7RYR - chains A and B of the 4 polymer chains in the assembly; structure by electron microscopy, 3.60 A resolution.

Chain A (and B):
Molecule: SthK
Organism: Spirochaeta thermophila
Notes: chain B of this document is another copy of the same molecule, construct and numbering; everything in this record applies to it too
UniProtKB: G0GA88 (G0GA88_SPITZ); residues 1-420 here = UniProt positions 1-420
Chain sequence (456 residues; row label = number of the first residue in the row; numbers below 1 keep their minus sign (Met-18 is residue -18)):
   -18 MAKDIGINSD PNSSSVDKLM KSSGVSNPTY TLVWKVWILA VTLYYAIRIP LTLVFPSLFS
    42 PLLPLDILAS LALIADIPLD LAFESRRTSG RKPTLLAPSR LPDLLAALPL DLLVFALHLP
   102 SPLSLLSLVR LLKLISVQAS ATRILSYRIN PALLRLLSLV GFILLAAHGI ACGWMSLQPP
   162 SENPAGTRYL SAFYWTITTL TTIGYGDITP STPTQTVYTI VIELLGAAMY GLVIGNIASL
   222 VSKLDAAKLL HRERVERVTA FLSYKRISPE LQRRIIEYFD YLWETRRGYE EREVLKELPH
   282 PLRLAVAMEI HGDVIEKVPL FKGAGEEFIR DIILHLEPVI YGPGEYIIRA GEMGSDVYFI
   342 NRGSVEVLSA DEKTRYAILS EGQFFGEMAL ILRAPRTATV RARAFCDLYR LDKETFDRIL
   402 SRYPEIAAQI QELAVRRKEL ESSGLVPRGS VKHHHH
Not modelled in the structure: -18 to 9, 63-80, 126-129, 421-437
Construct notes: expression tag (-18 to 0, 421-437); engineered mutation Ala120 (Arg in G0GA88)
Residues lining bound ligands:
  - adenosine-3',5'-cyclic-monophosphate (CMP): Ile329, Val348, Tyr357, Ala358, Leu360, Phe366, Gly367, Glu368, Met369, Ala370, Arg377, Thr378, Ala379, Val381, Arg418, Glu420
  - phosphatidylglycerol (PGW; (1R)-2-{[(S)-{[(2S)-2,3-dihydroxypropyl]oxy}(hydroxy)phosphoryl]oxy}-1-[(hexadecanoyloxy)methyl]ethyl (9Z)-octadec-9-enoate), molecule 1: Tyr25, Ile28, Arg29, Leu32, Leu39, Leu43
  - phosphatidylglycerol (PGW), molecule 2: Ile28, Leu32, Phe36, Ser38, Leu145, His149, Ala166, Tyr170, Phe174
  - phosphatidylglycerol (PGW), molecule 3: Pro31, Leu34, Ser102, Leu106, Leu109, Gly150, Gly154, Ser157, Leu158, Tyr199
  - phosphatidylglycerol (PGW), molecule 4: Ile144, Leu145, Ile215, Ile218, Val222
  - phosphatidylglycerol (PGW), molecule 5: Gly167, Thr168, Tyr170, Leu171, Phe174
  - phosphatidylglycerol (PGW), molecule 6: Pro194, Thr195, Val198, Ile201, Val202, Leu205
  - phosphatidylglycerol (PGW), molecule 7: Thr195, Val198, Tyr199, Val202, Ile203, Leu206
  - phosphatidylglycerol (PGW), molecule 8: Leu205, Met210, Leu213
Reported in the primary citation:
  - conformationally variable residues (helix shift, side-chain flip): Val118, Ala208, Ile215

How chain A and chain B interact:
Contacting residue pairs (54; chain A residue first):
  Leu171(A) - Pro194(B)  hydrophobic
  Leu171(A) - Thr197(B)
  Leu171(A) - Val198(B)  hydrophobic
  Leu171(A) - Ile201(B)  hydrophobic
  Tyr175(A) - Pro191(B)
  Tyr175(A) - Thr197(B)
  Tyr175(A) - Ile201(B)  hydrophobic
  Ile178(A) - Ile201(B)  hydrophobic
  Ile178(A) - Glu204(B)
  Ile178(A) - Leu205(B)  hydrophobic
  Thr179(A) - Glu204(B)  hydrogen bond
  Thr182(A) - Glu204(B)
  Thr182(A) - Ala208(B)
  Thr183(A) - Thr183(B)
  Ile184(A) - Thr180(B)
  Ile184(A) - Thr183(B)
  Ile184(A) - Ile184(B)
  Ile184(A) - Gly185(B)
  Ile184(A) - Glu204(B)
  Gly185(A) - Gly185(B)
  Tyr186(A) - Trp176(B)  hydrogen bond
  Tyr186(A) - Thr180(B)  hydrogen bond
  Tyr186(A) - Gly187(B)
  Tyr186(A) - Thr200(B)
  Tyr186(A) - Glu204(B)
  Asp188(A) - Thr190(B)
  Tyr211(A) - Leu205(B)
  Ala219(A) - Leu213(B)  hydrophobic
  Arg235(A) - Glu278(B)
  Glu237(A) - Pro132(B)
  Glu237(A) - Arg136(B)  salt bridge
  Val239(A) - Val275(B)
  Val239(A) - Glu278(B)
  Phe242(A) - Tyr270(B)  hydrophobic
  Phe242(A) - Glu272(B)
  Phe242(A) - Val275(B)  hydrophobic
  Tyr245(A) - Thr266(B)  hydrogen bond (side chain-backbone)
  Tyr245(A) - Arg267(B)
  Tyr245(A) - Tyr270(B)  hydrophobic
  Lys246(A) - Ile291(B)
  Ile248(A) - Glu290(B)
  Ile248(A) - Ile291(B)  hydrophobic
  Ser249(A) - Glu290(B)
  Leu252(A) - Ala286(B)
  Leu252(A) - Glu290(B)
  Arg255(A) - Ala286(B)
  Ile256(A) - Val287(B)  hydrophobic
  Tyr259(A) - Pro280(B)
  Tyr259(A) - Leu283(B)  hydrophobic
  Phe260(A) - Leu279(B)  hydrophobic
  Tyr322(A) - Pro282(B)  hydrophobic
  Glu326(A) - Pro282(B)
  Glu326(A) - Leu283(B)
  Arg330(A) - Arg311(B)
Interface residues without a listed pair, chain A (36 interface residues in all): Leu145, Phe174, Ile215, Arg233, Arg238, Ala241, Leu243, Glu333
Interface residues without a listed pair, chain B (38 interface residues in all): Tyr186, Ala209, Arg268, Glu308

Overview:
Chain A and chain B form an interface of 36 and 38 residues respectively, with 4 hydrogen bonds and 1 salt
bridge. Polar contacts include Glu237(A)-Arg136(B), Thr179(A)-Glu204(B) and Tyr186(A)-Trp176(B). Ligands of
chain A: adenosine-3',5'-cyclic-monophosphate and 8 copies of phosphatidylglycerol. From the paper:
conformational variability at Val118(A), Ala208(A) and Ile215(A).
Chain A and chain B are both SthK (Spirochaeta thermophila); the structure, SthK R120A Open State 3, was
determined by electron microscopy, deposited together with 7RSH, 7RTF, 7RTJ, 7RU0 and 7RYS.
